PDB entry 6QV4 | X-ray diffraction, 2.80 A resolution | chain A

[Chain A]
Molecule: Pre-mRNA splicing helicase-like protein
Organism: Chaetomium thermophilum
UniProtKB: G0S0B9 (G0S0B9_CHATD); residues 473-2193 here = UniProt positions 473-2193
Sequence (1725 residues; numbered 469 to 2193; the number before each row is that of its first residue):
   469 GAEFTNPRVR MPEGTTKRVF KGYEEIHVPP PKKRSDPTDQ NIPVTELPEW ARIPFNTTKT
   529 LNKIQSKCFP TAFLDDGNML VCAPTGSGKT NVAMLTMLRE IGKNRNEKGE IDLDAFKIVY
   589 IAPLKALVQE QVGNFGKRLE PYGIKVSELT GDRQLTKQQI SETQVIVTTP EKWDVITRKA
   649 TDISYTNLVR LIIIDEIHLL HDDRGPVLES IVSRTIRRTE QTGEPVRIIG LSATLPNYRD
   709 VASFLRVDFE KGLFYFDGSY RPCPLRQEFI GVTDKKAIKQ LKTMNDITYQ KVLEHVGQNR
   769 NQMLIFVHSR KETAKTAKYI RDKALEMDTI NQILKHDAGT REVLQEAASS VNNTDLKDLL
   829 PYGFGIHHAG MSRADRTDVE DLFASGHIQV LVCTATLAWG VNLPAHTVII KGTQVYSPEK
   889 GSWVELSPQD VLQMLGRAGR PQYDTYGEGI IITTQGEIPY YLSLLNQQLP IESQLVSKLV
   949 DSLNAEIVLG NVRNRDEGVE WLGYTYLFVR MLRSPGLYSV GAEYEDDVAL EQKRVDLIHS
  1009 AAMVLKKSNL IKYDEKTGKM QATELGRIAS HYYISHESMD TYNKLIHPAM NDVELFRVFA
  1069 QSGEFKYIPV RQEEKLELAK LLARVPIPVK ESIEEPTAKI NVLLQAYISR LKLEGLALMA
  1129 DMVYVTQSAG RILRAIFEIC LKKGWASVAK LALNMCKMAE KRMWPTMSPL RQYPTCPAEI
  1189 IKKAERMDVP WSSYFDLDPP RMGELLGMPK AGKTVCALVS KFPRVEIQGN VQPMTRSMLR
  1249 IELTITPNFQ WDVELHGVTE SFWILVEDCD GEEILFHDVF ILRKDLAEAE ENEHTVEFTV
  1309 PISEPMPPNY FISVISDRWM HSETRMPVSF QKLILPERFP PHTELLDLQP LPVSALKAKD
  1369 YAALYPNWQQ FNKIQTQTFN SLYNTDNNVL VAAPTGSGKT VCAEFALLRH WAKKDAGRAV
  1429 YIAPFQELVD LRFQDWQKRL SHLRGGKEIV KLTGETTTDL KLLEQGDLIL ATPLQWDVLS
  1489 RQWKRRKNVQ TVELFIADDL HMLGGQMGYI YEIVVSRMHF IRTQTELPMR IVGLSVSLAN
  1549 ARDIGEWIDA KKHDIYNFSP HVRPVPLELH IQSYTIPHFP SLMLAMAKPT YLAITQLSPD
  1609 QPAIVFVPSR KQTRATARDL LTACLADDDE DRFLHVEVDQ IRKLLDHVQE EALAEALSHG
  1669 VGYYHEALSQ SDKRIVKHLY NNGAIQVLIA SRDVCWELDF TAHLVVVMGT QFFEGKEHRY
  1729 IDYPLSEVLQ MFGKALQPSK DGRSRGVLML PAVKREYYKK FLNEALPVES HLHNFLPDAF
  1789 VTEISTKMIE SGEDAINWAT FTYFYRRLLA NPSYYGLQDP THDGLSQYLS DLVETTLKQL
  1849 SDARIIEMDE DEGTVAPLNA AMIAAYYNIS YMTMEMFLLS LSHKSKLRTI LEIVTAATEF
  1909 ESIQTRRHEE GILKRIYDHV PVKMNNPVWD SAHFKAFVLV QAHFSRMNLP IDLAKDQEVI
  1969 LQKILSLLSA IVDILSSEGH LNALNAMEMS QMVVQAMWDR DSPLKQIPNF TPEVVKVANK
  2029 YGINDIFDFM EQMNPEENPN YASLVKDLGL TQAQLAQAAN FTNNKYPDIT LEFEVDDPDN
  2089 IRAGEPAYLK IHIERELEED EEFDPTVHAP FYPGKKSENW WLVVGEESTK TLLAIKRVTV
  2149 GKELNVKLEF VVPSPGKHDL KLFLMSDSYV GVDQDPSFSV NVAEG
Not modelled in the structure: 469-477, 743-746, 2077-2093, 2105-2110, 2149-2150, 2160-2170, 2184-2193
Construct notes: expression tag (469-472)
Metal / ion sites: Mn2+: E1663, H1667
Residues lining bound ligands:
  - ATP-gamma-S (AGS; phosphothiophosphoric acid-adenylate ester), molecule 1: T526, T528, L529, N530, Q533, P552, T553, G554, S555, G556, K557, T558, N559, E664, N870, Q901, G904, R905
  - ATP-gamma-S (AGS), molecule 2: Q626, E630, Y653, V1287, F1288, I1289, R1291, L1294, P1585, H1586, F1587, P1588, F1721, H1726, R1727, Y1728, R1915, H1916
  - ATP-gamma-S (AGS), molecule 3: W1376, Q1378, F1379, N1380, Q1383, P1402, T1403, G1404, S1405, G1406, K1407, T1408, V1409, D1506, D1507, Q1738, L1744
From the paper describing this entry:
  - binding site for ATP-gamma-S: Q533, S555 to N559, E664, N870, Q901, R905
  - conformationally variable residues (domain motion): G554, G904
  - catalytic residues: R908 (proposed by the authors, not directly observed)
  - conformationally variable residues (helix shift): Q901, R908 (proposed by the authors, not directly observed)

[Overview]
Bound to chain A: 3 copies of ATP-gamma-S. The Mn2+ site is built by E1663 and H1667. From the paper: the
catalytic residue R908; a binding site for ATP-gamma-S at Q533, S555 and E664 among others.
Chain A is Pre-mRNA splicing helicase-like protein (Chaetomium thermophilum); the structure, Crystal structure
of the Ski2 RNA-helicase Brr2 from Chaetomium thermophilum bound to ATP-gamma-S, was determined by X-ray
diffraction, deposited together with 6QV3 and 6QWS.
